5XPE - chain A; structure by X-ray diffraction, 1.65 A resolution.

Chain A:
Molecule: Endolysin
From: Enterobacteria phage T4
Notes: EC 3.2.1.17
Reference sequence: D9IEF7 (D9IEF7_BPT4); residues 1-164 here = UniProt positions 1-164
Sequence (164 residues; row label = number of the first residue in the row):
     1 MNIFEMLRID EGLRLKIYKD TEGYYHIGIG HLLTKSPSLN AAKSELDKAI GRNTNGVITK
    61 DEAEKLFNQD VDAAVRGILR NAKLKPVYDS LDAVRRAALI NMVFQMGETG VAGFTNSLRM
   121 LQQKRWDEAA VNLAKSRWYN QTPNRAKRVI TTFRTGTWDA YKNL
Differences from the reference sequence: engineered mutation His26 (Thr in D9IEF7), Thr54 (Cys in D9IEF7), Ala97 (Cys in D9IEF7)
Bound ions: Na+: Gly30, Phe104
What the authors report for this chain:
  - contacts within the chain: Glu11-Arg145 (hydrogen bond), Asp20-Glu22 (hydrogen bond), Asp20-Tyr24 (hydrogen bond), Tyr24-His26 (hydrogen bond), His31-Asp70 (salt bridge), Asn101-Arg145 (hydrogen bond)
  - catalytic residues: His26, Arg145
  - catalytic residues: Glu11 (proposed by the authors, not directly observed)

Overview:
Gly30 and Phe104 coordinate Na+. The paper reports catalytic residues His26, Arg145 and Glu11; contacts within
the chain involving Glu11, Arg145 and Asp20 among others.
Chain A is Endolysin (Enterobacteria phage T4); the structure, Neutron structure of the T26H mutant of T4
lysozyme, was determined by X-ray diffraction together with 5XPF from the same study.
